PDB entry 3W6D | X-ray diffraction, 2.15 A resolution | chain A

Chain A:
Name: Lysozyme-like chitinolytic enzyme
Notes: EC 3.2.1.14; fragment: catalytic domain
UniProtKB: B7XCV4 (B7XCV4_9RALS); numbering as in UniProt (aligned over 89-252)
Amino-acid sequence (183 residues; row label = number of the first residue in the row):
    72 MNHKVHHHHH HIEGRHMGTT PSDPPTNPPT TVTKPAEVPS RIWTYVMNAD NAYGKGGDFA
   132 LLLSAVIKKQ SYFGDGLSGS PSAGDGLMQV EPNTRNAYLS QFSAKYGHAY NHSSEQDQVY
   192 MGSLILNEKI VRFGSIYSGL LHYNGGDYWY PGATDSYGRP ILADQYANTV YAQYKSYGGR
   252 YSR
Not modelled in the structure: 72-101
Sequence notes: expression tag (72-88, 253-254); engineered mutation Gln-141 (Glu in B7XCV4)
What the authors report for this chain:
  - binding site for N-acetylglucosamine: Gln-141, Ser-151, Gln-160, Glu-162, Thr-165, Asn-215, Tyr-219, Asp-226, Arg-230, Leu-233
  - catalytic residues: Gln-141, Asp-226
  - conformationally variable residues (loop rearrangement): Leu-148, Pro-231
  - specificity-determining residues: Ser-153, Gln-160 (proposed by the authors, not directly observed)
  - mutagenesis - E162A, E162D, E162N, D226A (100-fold), D226N (100-fold): decreased catalytic activity
  - mutagenesis - E162Q (2.5-fold): increased catalytic activity

In short:
From the paper: catalytic residues Gln-141 and Asp-226; E162A, E162D and E162N, among others, reduce catalytic
activity; 6 substitutions were tested in all.
Chain A is Lysozyme-like chitinolytic enzyme; the structure, Crystal structure of catalytic domain of
chitinase from Ralstonia sp. A-471 (E141Q) in complex with tetrasaccharide, was determined by X-ray
diffraction (same publication as 3W6B and 3W6E).
